PDB entry 6I7T | electron microscopy, 4.61 A resolution (low resolution: residue-level contacts below are approximate; hydrogen-bond / salt-bridge calls are withheld) | chains A and E of the 16 polymer chains in the assembly

[Chain A]
Protein: Translation initiation factor eIF-2B subunit alpha
From: Saccharomyces cerevisiae
Reference sequence: P14741 (EI2BA_YEAST); residue numbers follow UniProt; this construct covers 1-305
Chain sequence (305 residues; numbered 1 to 305; the number before each row is that of its first residue):
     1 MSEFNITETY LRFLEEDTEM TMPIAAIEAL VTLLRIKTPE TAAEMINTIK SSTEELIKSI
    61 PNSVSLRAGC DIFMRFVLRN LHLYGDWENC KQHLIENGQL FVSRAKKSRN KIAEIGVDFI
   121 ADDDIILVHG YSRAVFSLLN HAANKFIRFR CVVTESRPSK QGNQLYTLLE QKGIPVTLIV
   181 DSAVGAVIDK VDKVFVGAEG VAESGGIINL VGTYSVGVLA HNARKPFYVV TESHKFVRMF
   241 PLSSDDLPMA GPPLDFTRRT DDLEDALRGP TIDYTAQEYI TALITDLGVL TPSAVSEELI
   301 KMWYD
Curated features (UniProtKB/Swiss-Prot):
  - modified residue: Ser2 (N-acetylserine), Thr291 (Phosphothreonine)

[Chain E]
Protein: Translation initiation factor eIF-2B subunit beta
From: Saccharomyces cerevisiae
Reference sequence: P32502 (EI2BB_YEAST); residue numbers follow UniProt; this construct covers 1-381
Chain sequence (381 residues; each row starts with the number of its first residue):
     1 MSSQAFTSVH PNAATSDVNV TIDTFVAKLK RRQVQGSYAI ALETLQLLMR FISAARWNHV
    61 NDLIEQIRDL GNSLEKAHPT AFSCGNVIRR ILAVLRDEVE EDTMSTTVTS TSVAEPLISS
   121 MFNLLQKPEQ PHQNRKNSSG SSSMKTKTDY RQVAIQGIKD LIDEIKNIDE GIQQIAIDLI
   181 HDHEILLTPT PDSKTVLKFL ITARERSNRT FTVLVTEGFP NNTKNAHEFA KKLAQHNIET
   241 LVVPDSAVFA LMSRVGKVII GTKAVFVNGG TISSNSGVSS VCECAREFRT PVFAVAGLYK
   301 LSPLYPFDVE KFVEFGGSQR ILPRMDPRKR LDTVNQITDY VPPENIDIYI TNVGGFNPSF
   361 IYRIAWDNYK QIDVHLDKNK A
Not modelled in the structure: 1-15, 130-141

[Interface between chain A and chain E]
Contacting residue pairs (38; chain A residue first):
  Arg75(A) - Phe122(E)
  Phe76(A) - Phe122(E)
  Phe76(A) - Leu125(E)
  Arg79(A) - Ile118(E)
  Arg79(A) - Phe122(E)
  Asn97(A) - Gln126(E)
  Asn97(A) - Lys127(E)
  Asn97(A) - Pro128(E)
  Leu100(A) - Leu125(E)
  Leu100(A) - Gln126(E)
  Leu100(A) - Lys127(E)
  Phe101(A) - Leu125(E)
  Glu114(A) - Ala381(E)
  Ile115(A) - His375(E)
  Asp118(A) - Phe307(E)
  Phe119(A) - Tyr305(E)
  Phe119(A) - Phe307(E)
  Tyr228(A) - Tyr305(E)
  Ser233(A) - Met121(E)
  Ala282(A) - Tyr305(E)
  Leu287(A) - Ser120(E)
  Leu287(A) - Met121(E)
  Val289(A) - Tyr305(E)
  Thr291(A) - Tyr362(E)
  Ser293(A) - Ser359(E)
  Ser293(A) - Tyr362(E)
  Ala294(A) - Tyr362(E)
  Glu297(A) - Tyr362(E)
  Glu297(A) - Arg363(E)
  Glu298(A) - Ser119(E)
  Glu298(A) - Ser120(E)
  Glu298(A) - Met121(E)
  Lys301(A) - Ile118(E)
  Lys301(A) - Ser119(E)
  Lys301(A) - Arg363(E)
  Met302(A) - Ser119(E)
  Met302(A) - Met121(E)
  Met302(A) - Phe122(E)
Interface residues without a listed pair, chain A (27 interface residues in all): Asn80, His93, Glu96, Phe236, Thr281
Interface residues without a listed pair, chain E (18 interface residues in all): Glu344, Phe360

[Overview]
Chain A and chain E form an interface of 27 and 18 residues respectively.
Chain A is Translation initiation factor eIF-2B subunit alpha and chain E is Translation initiation factor
eIF-2B subunit beta, both from Saccharomyces cerevisiae; the structure, eIF2B:eIF2 complex, was determined by
electron microscopy, deposited together with 6I3M.
